Entry 1G9H (X-ray diffraction, 1.80 A resolution); this record covers chain A.

[Chain A]
Protein: Alpha-amylase
Organism: Pseudoalteromonas haloplanktis
Notes: EC 3.2.1.1
UniProtKB: P29957 (AMY_ALTHA); residues 1-448 here correspond to UniProt positions 25-472 (UniProt number = residue number + 24)
Sequence (448 residues; row label = number of the first residue in the row):
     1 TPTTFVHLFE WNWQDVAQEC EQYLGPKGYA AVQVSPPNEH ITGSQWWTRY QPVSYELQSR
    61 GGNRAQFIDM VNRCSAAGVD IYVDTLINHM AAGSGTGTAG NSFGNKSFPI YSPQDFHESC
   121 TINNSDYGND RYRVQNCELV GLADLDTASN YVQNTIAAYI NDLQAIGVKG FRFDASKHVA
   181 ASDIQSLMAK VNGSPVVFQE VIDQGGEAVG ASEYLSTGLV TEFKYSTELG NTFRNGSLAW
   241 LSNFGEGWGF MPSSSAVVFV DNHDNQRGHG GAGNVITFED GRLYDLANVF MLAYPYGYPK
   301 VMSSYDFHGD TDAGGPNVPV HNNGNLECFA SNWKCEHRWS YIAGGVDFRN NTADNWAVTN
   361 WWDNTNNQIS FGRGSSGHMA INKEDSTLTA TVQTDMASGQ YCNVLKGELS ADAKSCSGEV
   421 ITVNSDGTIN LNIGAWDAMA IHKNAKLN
Disulfides: Cys-20/Cys-74, Cys-120/Cys-137, Cys-328/Cys-335, Cys-402/Cys-416
Metal / ion sites: Ca2+: Asn-88, Gln-135, Asp-144, His-178

[In short]
Asn-88, Gln-135, Asp-144 and His-178 form the Ca2+ site.
Chain A is Alpha-amylase (Pseudoalteromonas haloplanktis); the structure, Ternary complex between
psychrophilic alpha-amylase, comii (pseudo tri-saccharide from bayer) and tris
(2-amino-2-hydroxymethyl-propane-1,3-diol), was determined by X-ray diffraction (same publication as 1KXH and
1G94).
